Entry 1NH0 (X-ray diffraction, 1.03 A resolution); this record covers chains A and B of the 4 polymer chains in the assembly.

== Chain A (and B) ==
Molecule: Protease retropepsin
Organism: Human immunodeficiency virus 1
Notes: EC 3.4.23.16; chain B of this document is another copy of the same molecule, construct and numbering; everything in this record applies to it too
UniProt: P03367 (POL_HV1BR); residues 1-99 here correspond to UniProt positions 69-167 (UniProt number = residue number + 68)
Amino-acid sequence (99 residues; numbered 1 to 99; the number before each row is that of its first residue):
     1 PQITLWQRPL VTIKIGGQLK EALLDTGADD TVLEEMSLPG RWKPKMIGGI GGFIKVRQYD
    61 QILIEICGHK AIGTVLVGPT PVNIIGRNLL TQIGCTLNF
Glycans and other covalent adducts: beta-mercaptoethanol (BME) linked to Cys67

== Interface between chain A and chain B ==
Pairs across the interface (103):
  Pro1(A) - Leu97(B)
  Pro1(A) - Asn98(B)
  Pro1(A) - Phe99(B)  hydrogen bond (backbone-backbone)
  Gln2(A) - Thr96(B)  hydrogen bond
  Gln2(A) - Leu97(B)
  Gln2(A) - Asn98(B)
  Ile3(A) - Thr96(B)
  Ile3(A) - Leu97(B)  hydrogen bond (backbone-backbone)
  Ile3(A) - Phe99(B)  hydrophobic
  Thr4(A) - Thr96(B)
  Leu5(A) - Thr26(B)
  Leu5(A) - Arg87(B)  hydrogen bond (backbone-side chain)
  Leu5(A) - Leu90(B)  hydrophobic
  Leu5(A) - Thr91(B)
  Leu5(A) - Cys95(B)
  Trp6(A) - Arg87(B)  hydrogen bond (backbone-side chain)
  Trp6(A) - Thr91(B)
  Trp6(A) - Gln92(B)
  Gln7(A) - Arg87(B)
  Arg8(A) - Asp29(B)  salt bridge
  Arg8(A) - Arg87(B)
  Pro9(A) - Thr26(B)
  Pro9(A) - Arg87(B)
  Leu23(A) - Gly27(B)
  Leu24(A) - Thr26(B)  hydrogen bond (backbone-side chain)
  Leu24(A) - Leu97(B)  hydrophobic
  Leu24(A) - Phe99(B)  hydrophobic
  Asp25(A) - Asp25(B)
  Asp25(A) - Thr26(B)
  Asp25(A) - Gly27(B)  hydrogen bond (side chain-backbone)
  Thr26(A) - Leu5(B)
  Thr26(A) - Pro9(B)
  Thr26(A) - Leu24(B)  hydrogen bond (side chain-backbone)
  Thr26(A) - Asp25(B)
  Thr26(A) - Thr26(B)  hydrogen bond (side chain-backbone)
  Thr26(A) - Leu97(B)
  Gly27(A) - Leu23(B)
  Gly27(A) - Asp25(B)  hydrogen bond (backbone-side chain)
  Asp29(A) - Arg8(B)  salt bridge
  Gly48(A) - Ile50(B)
  Gly49(A) - Ile50(B)
  Ile50(A) - Val32(B)  hydrophobic
  Ile50(A) - Gly49(B)
  Ile50(A) - Ile50(B)  hydrogen bond (backbone-backbone)
  Ile50(A) - Gly51(B)  hydrogen bond (backbone-backbone)
  Ile50(A) - Gly52(B)
  Ile50(A) - Ile54(B)  hydrophobic
  Ile50(A) - Thr80(B)
  Ile50(A) - Ile84(B)  hydrophobic
  Gly51(A) - Gly51(B)
  Gly51(A) - Gly52(B)
  Gly51(A) - Ile54(B)
  Gly52(A) - Gly51(B)
  Ile54(A) - Ile50(B)
  Cys67(A) - Phe99(B)  hydrophobic
  His69(A) - Phe99(B)
  Thr80(A) - Ile50(B)
  Ile84(A) - Ile50(B)  hydrophobic
  Arg87(A) - Leu5(B)  hydrogen bond (side chain-backbone)
  Arg87(A) - Trp6(B)  hydrogen bond (side chain-backbone)
  Arg87(A) - Gln7(B)  hydrogen bond (side chain-backbone)
  Arg87(A) - Arg8(B)
  Arg87(A) - Pro9(B)
  Leu90(A) - Leu5(B)  hydrophobic
  Thr91(A) - Leu5(B)
  Thr91(A) - Trp6(B)
  Gln92(A) - Trp6(B)
  Ile93(A) - Phe99(B)
  Gly94(A) - Asn98(B)
  Gly94(A) - Phe99(B)
  Cys95(A) - Leu5(B)
  Cys95(A) - Leu97(B)  hydrophobic
  Cys95(A) - Asn98(B)
  Cys95(A) - Phe99(B)  hydrophobic
  Thr96(A) - Gln2(B)
  Thr96(A) - Ile3(B)
  Thr96(A) - Thr4(B)
  Thr96(A) - Thr96(B)
  Thr96(A) - Leu97(B)
  Thr96(A) - Asn98(B)  hydrogen bond (backbone-backbone)
  Leu97(A) - Pro1(B)
  Leu97(A) - Gln2(B)
  Leu97(A) - Ile3(B)  hydrogen bond (backbone-backbone)
  Leu97(A) - Pro9(B)  hydrophobic
  Leu97(A) - Leu24(B)  hydrophobic
  Leu97(A) - Thr26(B)
  Leu97(A) - Cys95(B)  hydrophobic
  Leu97(A) - Thr96(B)
  Leu97(A) - Leu97(B)  hydrophobic
  Asn98(A) - Pro1(B)
  Asn98(A) - Gln2(B)
  Asn98(A) - Gly94(B)
  Asn98(A) - Cys95(B)
  Asn98(A) - Thr96(B)  hydrogen bond (backbone-backbone)
  Asn98(A) - Asn98(B)  hydrogen bond
  Phe99(A) - Pro1(B)  hydrogen bond (backbone-backbone)
  Phe99(A) - Ile3(B)  hydrophobic
  Phe99(A) - Leu24(B)  hydrophobic
  Phe99(A) - Cys67(B)  hydrophobic
  Phe99(A) - His69(B)
  Phe99(A) - Ile93(B)
  Phe99(A) - Gly94(B)
  Phe99(A) - Cys95(B)  hydrophobic
Interface residues without a listed pair, chain A (41 interface residues in all): Val32, Ile47, Phe53, Ile66, Pro81
Interface residues without a listed pair, chain B (39 interface residues in all): Ile47, Phe53, Pro81

== In short ==
The interface between chain A and chain B involves 41 residues on one side and 39 on the other, with 20
hydrogen bonds and 2 salt bridges. Polar contacts include Arg8(A)-Asp29(B), Gln2(A)-Thr96(B) and
Leu5(A)-Arg87(B).
Chain A and chain B are both Protease retropepsin (Human immunodeficiency virus 1); the structure, 1.03 A
structure of HIV-1 protease: inhibitor binding inside and outside the active site, was determined by X-ray
diffraction.
